Entry 1AVG (X-ray diffraction, 2.60 A resolution); this record covers chains L and H of the 3 polymer chains in the assembly.

Chain L:
Protein: Thrombin
Source organism: Bos taurus
Notes: EC 3.4.21.5
UniProtKB: P00735 (THRB_BOVIN); aligned to UniProt positions 326-339 over residues 1-14 (the alignment contains insertions or deletions, so no single offset holds)
Sequence (41 residues; row label = number of the first residue in the row; a row labelled like 14A-14M holds insertion residues (14A, then the next letters in order)):
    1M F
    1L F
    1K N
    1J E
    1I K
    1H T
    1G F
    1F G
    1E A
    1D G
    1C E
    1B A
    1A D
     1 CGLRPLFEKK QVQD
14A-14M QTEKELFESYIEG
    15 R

Chain H:
Protein: Thrombin
Source organism: Bos taurus
Notes: EC 3.4.21.5
UniProtKB: P00735 (THRB_BOVIN); the construct lacks a stretch of the UniProt sequence and is renumbered around it, so the offset changes along the chain: 16-36 = UniProt 367-387; 37-60 = UniProt 389-412; 61-77 = UniProt 422-438; 78-97 = UniProt 440-459; 8 more segments
Sequence (259 residues; row label = number of the first residue in the row; note: 1 number in that range is skipped by the numbering (no residue carries it; nothing is unmodelled there); a row labelled like 60A-60I holds insertion residues (60A, then the next letters in order)):
    16 IVEGQDAEVG LSPWQVMLFR K
   36A S
    37 PQELLCGASL ISDRWVLTAA HCLL
60A-60I YPPWDKNFT
    61 VDDLLVRIGK HSRTRYE
   77A R
    78 KVEKISMLDK IYIHPRYNWK
   97A E
    98 NLDRDIALLK LKRPIELSDY IHPVCLPDKQ TA
129A-129C AKL
   130 LHAGFKGRVT GWGNRRETWT
149A-149E TSVAE
   150 VQPSVLQVVN LPLVERPVCK ASTRIRITDN MFCA
  184A G
   184 YKP
186A-186D GEGK
   187 RGDACEGDSG GPFVMKSP
204A-204B YN
   205 NRWYQMGIVS WGE
   219 GCD
  221A R
   222 DGKYGFYTHV FRLKKWIQKV IDRLGS
UniProt features mapped onto this chain:
  - region: Ala-183 to Val-200 (High affinity receptor-binding region which is also known as the TP508 peptide)
  - active site (Charge relay system): His-57, Asp-102, Ser-195
  - glycosylation: Asn-60G (N-linked (GlcNAc...) asparagine)
Disulfide bonds: Cys-42/Cys-58, Cys-168/Cys-182, Cys-191/Cys-220
Reported in the primary citation:
  - post-translational modification sites: Asn-60G

How chain L and chain H interact:
Cross-chain cystine bridges: Cys-1(L)/Cys-122(H)
Contacting residue pairs - 79 pairs, chain L then chain H:
  Cys-1(L) with Pro-120(H); Val-121(H); Cys-122(H), disulfide; Arg-206(H), hydrogen bond (backbone-side chain)
  Asp-1A(L) with His-119(H), salt bridge
  Ala-1B(L) with Arg-206(H), hydrogen bond (backbone-side chain)
  Gly-1D(L) with Pro-120(H)
  Ala-1E(L) with Ser-48(H); Asp-49(H), hydrogen bond (backbone-backbone)
  Gly-1F(L) with Asp-49(H); Arg-50(H)
  Phe-1G(L) with Ile-47(H); Ser-48(H), hydrogen bond (backbone-side chain); Arg-50(H); Trp-51(H); Ile-242(H), hydrophobic
  Thr-1H(L) with Trp-51(H), hydrogen bond (backbone-side chain); Ile-242(H); Asp-243(H), hydrogen bond; Leu-245(H)
  Lys-1I(L) with Arg-50(H)
  Asn-1K(L) with Asp-243(H); Ser-247(H), hydrogen bond
  Phe-1L(L) with Leu-123(H), hydrophobic; Gln-239(H); Ile-242(H), hydrophobic
  Phe-1M(L) with Asp-125(H); Lys-126(H); Lys-235(H); Gln-239(H), hydrogen bond (backbone-side chain)
  Gly-2(L) with Pro-120(H), hydrogen bond (backbone-backbone); Val-121(H); Cys-122(H), hydrogen bond (backbone-side chain); Arg-206(H); Trp-207(H), hydrogen bond (backbone-backbone)
  Leu-3(L) with His-119(H), hydrogen bond (backbone-side chain); Asn-205(H); Arg-206(H)
  Arg-4(L) with Leu-26(H), hydrogen bond (side chain-backbone); Pro-28(H); Trp-29(H); Arg-137(H); Trp-207(H)
  Pro-5(L) with Ser-115(H); Asp-116(H)
  Leu-6(L) with Asp-116(H); Tyr-117(H), hydrophobic
  Phe-7(L) with Glu-23(H); Val-24(H); Gly-25(H); Leu-26(H), hydrophobic
  Glu-8(L) with Lys-202(H), salt bridge; Asn-205(H); Trp-207(H), hydrogen bond
  Lys-9(L) with His-119(H)
  Asp-14(L) with Glu-23(H); Leu-26(H); Arg-137(H), salt bridge
  Gln-14A(L) with Glu-23(H), hydrogen bond (backbone-side chain)
  Thr-14B(L) with Gln-20(H); Arg-137(H), hydrogen bond; Asn-159(H), hydrogen bond (backbone-side chain)
  Glu-14C(L) with Arg-137(H); Lys-202(H), salt bridge
  Glu-14E(L) with Lys-135(H), salt bridge; Asn-159(H), hydrogen bond; Tyr-184(H); Lys-186D(H), salt bridge
  Leu-14F(L) with Lys-135(H); Asn-159(H); Trp-207(H), hydrophobic
  Phe-14G(L) with Lys-202(H)
  Ser-14I(L) with Gly-133(H); Phe-134(H); Lys-135(H), hydrogen bond (side chain-backbone)
  Tyr-14J(L) with Phe-134(H), hydrophobic; Lys-202(H), hydrogen bond (side chain-backbone); Pro-204(H), hydrophobic
  Glu-14L(L) with Phe-134(H)
Interface residues without a listed pair, chain L (31 interface residues in all): Glu-1C
Interface residues without a listed pair, chain H (45 interface residues in all): Leu-129C, Gly-136, Met-201, Ile-238, Arg-244

Summary:
Chain L and chain H form an interface of 31 and 45 residues respectively; the contacts include 1 disulfide
bond, 20 hydrogen bonds and 6 salt bridges. Polar contacts include Asp-1A(L)/His-119(H), Glu-8(L)/Lys-202(H)
and Glu-14E(L)/Lys-135(H). UniProt lists 3 active-site residues on chain H. The paper reports a modification
site at Asn-60G(H).
Here chain L is Thrombin and chain H is Thrombin, both from Bos taurus. Entry 1AVG (Thrombin inhibitor from
triatoma pallidipennis) was determined by X-ray diffraction.
